Entry 3E92 (X-ray diffraction, 2.00 A resolution); this record covers chain A.

[Chain A]
Name: Mitogen-activated protein kinase 14
From: Homo sapiens
Notes: EC 2.7.11.24
Reference sequence: Q16539 (MK14_HUMAN); residues 1-360 here = UniProt positions 1-360
Chain sequence (371 residues; each row starts with the number of its first residue; numbers below 1 keep their minus sign (Met-10 is residue -10)):
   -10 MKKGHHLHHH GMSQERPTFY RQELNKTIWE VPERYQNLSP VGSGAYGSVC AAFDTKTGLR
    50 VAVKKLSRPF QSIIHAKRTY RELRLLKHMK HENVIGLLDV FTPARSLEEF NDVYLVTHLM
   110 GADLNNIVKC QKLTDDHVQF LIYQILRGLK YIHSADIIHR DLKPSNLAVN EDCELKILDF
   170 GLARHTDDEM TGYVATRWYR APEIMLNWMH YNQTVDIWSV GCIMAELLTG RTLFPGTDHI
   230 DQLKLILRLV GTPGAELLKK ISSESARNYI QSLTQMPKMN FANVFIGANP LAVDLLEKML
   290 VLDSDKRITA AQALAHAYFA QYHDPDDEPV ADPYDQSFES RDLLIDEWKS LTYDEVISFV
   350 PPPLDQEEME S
Not modelled in the structure: -10 to 2, 173, 353-360
Construct notes: initiating methionine (-10); expression tag (-9 to 0)
Modified / non-standard residues: Cys162 (s-hydroxycysteine; CSO)
Small-molecule neighbours: G6A (N-cyclopropyl-2',6-dimethyl-4'-(5-methyl-1,3,4-oxadiazol-2-yl)biphenyl-3-carboxamide): Tyr35, Val38, Ala51, Val52, Lys53, Glu71, Leu74, Leu75, Ile84, Leu104, Thr106, His107, Leu108, Met109, Gly110, Ala111, Ala157, Leu167, Asp168, Phe169, Leu171
UniProt features mapped onto this chain:
  - motif: Thr180 to Tyr182 (TXY)
  - active site: Asp168 (Proton acceptor)
  - binding site (ATP): Val30 to Val38, Lys53
  - modified residue: Ser2 (N-acetylserine), Thr16 (Phosphothreonine), Lys53 (N6-acetyllysine), Lys152 (N6-acetyllysine), Thr180 (Phosphothreonine), Tyr182 (Phosphotyrosine), Thr263 (Phosphothreonine), Tyr323 (Phosphotyrosine)
  - natural variant: Ala51 (A51V: In a gastric adenocarcinoma sample), Pro322 (P322R: In a lung adenocarcinoma sample)
  - mutagenesis: Ala34 (A34V: Lowered kinase activity), Lys53 (K53R: Loss of kinase activity), Lys54 (K54R: Impairs MAP2K6/MKK6-dependent autophosphorylation), Tyr69 (Y69H: Lowered kinase activity), Asp168 (D168A: Loss of kinase activity), Thr175 (T175A: No effect on either the kinase activity or tyrosine phosphorylation), Asp176 (D176A: Emulation of the active state. Increase in activity; when associated with S-327 or L-327), Asp177 (D177A: Loss of kinase activity), Thr180 (T180E: Loss of kinase activity), Tyr182 (Y182F: Loss of kinase activity), Ala320 (A320T: Lowered kinase activity), Phe327 (F327L: Emulation of the active state. Increase in activity; when associated with A-176; F327S: Emulation of the active state. Increase in activity; when associated with A-176), 1 further mutagenesis entry in UniProt

[Summary]
Bound to chain A: compound G6A. Curated annotation (UniProt) lists active-site residue Asp168, 10 ATP-binding
residues and 13 mutagenesis sites.
Chain A is Mitogen-activated protein kinase 14 (Homo sapiens); the structure, Crystal Structure of P38 Kinase
in Complex with A Biaryl Amide Inhibitor, was determined by X-ray diffraction (same publication as 3E93).
